PDB entry 8AP8 | electron microscopy, 3.70 A resolution | chains g and d of the 5 polymer chains in the assembly

== Chain g ==
Protein: ATPTB3
Source organism: Trypanosoma brucei brucei
Reference sequence: A0A3L6KRX7 (A0A3L6KRX7_9TRYP); numbering as in UniProt (aligned over 1-269)
Amino-acid sequence (269 residues; each row starts with the number of its first residue):
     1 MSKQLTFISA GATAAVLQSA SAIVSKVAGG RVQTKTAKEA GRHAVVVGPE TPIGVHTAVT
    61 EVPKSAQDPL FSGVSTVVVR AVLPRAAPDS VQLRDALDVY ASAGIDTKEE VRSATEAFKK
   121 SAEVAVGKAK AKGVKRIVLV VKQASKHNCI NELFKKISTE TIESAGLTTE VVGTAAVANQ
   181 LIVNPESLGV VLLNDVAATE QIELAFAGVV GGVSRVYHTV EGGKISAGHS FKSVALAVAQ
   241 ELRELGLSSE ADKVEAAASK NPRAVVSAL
Disordered / not traced: 1
Sequence notes: conflict Ala176 (Val in A0A3L6KRX7)

== Chain d ==
Protein: subunit-d
Source organism: Trypanosoma brucei brucei
Reference sequence: Q57ZW9 (Q57ZW9_TRYB2); residue numbers follow UniProt; this construct covers 1-370
Amino-acid sequence (370 residues; numbered 1 to 370; the number before each row is that of its first residue):
     1 MRRVSSPNIT IQSVRWISGV SPLLYFPPTT TSTTNREDQI NKNTNIAIQM IKRYKGEVPP
    61 HYTRKSSATI EQVEKEIDAL LGGAEKLRKT STDDQPMDKL TLMERCLRHA LWSYHKEEGR
   121 YDFDQIGRWV VYTPEDEVKL AQLKREVEAK EKLAALRKRR EEEGLPGGPV PRINWPQEYS
   181 SFIDREPVVA KRIRYDTLAS TTLERDEKQI ESTLQQYRRA SQDKRLDDLV DLLERFKPVL
   241 AREAIMQRLT IKHLEGQLGV WRYMDWCPEV RDRAELEVDI TGWQWWSPLE ERRLLPVRLR
   301 SVNEVREIMS KTQAKKSAEA AERNPIVTQT STGDNARDRL LKEVLALQAR INQRDEVEPS
   361 QTEQKKKAHH
Disordered / not traced: 1-16, 251-289, 326-370

== Interface between chain g and chain d ==
Contacting residue pairs (11):
  Asp89(g) - Ile46(d)
  Ser90(g) - Gln49(d)
  Val91(g) - Ile46(d)  hydrophobic
  Val91(g) - Gln49(d)
  Tyr100(g) - Gln49(d)
  Tyr100(g) - Arg53(d)
  Ala103(g) - Tyr54(d)
  Ile105(g) - Met50(d)
  Ile105(g) - Arg53(d)
  Ile105(g) - Tyr54(d)
  Asp106(g) - Arg53(d)  salt bridge
Also at the interface, not in a pair above, chain d (7 interface residues in all): Lys42, Asn45

== Summary ==
Chain g and chain d each contribute 7 residues to their interface; the contacts include 1 salt bridge. The
salt-bridged pair is Asp106(g)-Arg53(d).
Here chain g is ATPTB3 and chain d is subunit-d, both from Trypanosoma brucei brucei. Entry 8AP8 (Peripheral
stalk of Trypanosoma brucei mitochondrial ATP synthase) was determined by electron microscopy (same
publication as 8AP6, 8AP7, 8AP9, 8APA, 8APB, 8APC and 7 further entries).
